6TIW - chains K and A of the 3 polymer chains in the assembly; structure by electron microscopy, 3.80 A resolution.

[Chain K]
Molecule: Kinesin-like protein KIF11
From: Homo sapiens
UniProt: P52732 (KIF11_HUMAN); numbering as in UniProt (aligned over 1-369)
Chain sequence (391 residues; numbered -21 to 369; the number before each row is that of its first residue; numbers below 1 keep their minus sign (Met-21 is residue -21)):
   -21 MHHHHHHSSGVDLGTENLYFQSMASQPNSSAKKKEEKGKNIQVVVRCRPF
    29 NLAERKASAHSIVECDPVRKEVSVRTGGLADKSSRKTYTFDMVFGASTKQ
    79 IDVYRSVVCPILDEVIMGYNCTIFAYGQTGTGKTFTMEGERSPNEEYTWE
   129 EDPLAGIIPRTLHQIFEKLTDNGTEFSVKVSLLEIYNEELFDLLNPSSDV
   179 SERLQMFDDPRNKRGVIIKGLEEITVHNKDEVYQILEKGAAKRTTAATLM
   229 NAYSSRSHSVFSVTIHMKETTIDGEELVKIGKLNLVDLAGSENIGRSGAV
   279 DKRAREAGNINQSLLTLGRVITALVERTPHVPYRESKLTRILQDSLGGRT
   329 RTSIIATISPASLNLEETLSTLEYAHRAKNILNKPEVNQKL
Disordered / not traced: -21 to 14, 118-133, 249-253
Differences from the reference sequence: initiating methionine (-21); expression tag (-20 to 0)
Ligand contacts: MZK (6-[4-(trifluoromethyl)phenyl]-3,4-dihydro-1H-quinolin-2-one): Tyr104, Gln106, Ser269, Leu292, Gly296, Ile299, Thr300, Glu345, Ser348, Glu351, Tyr352, Arg355
Swiss-Prot annotation at these positions:
  - binding site (ATP): Gly105 to Thr112
  - modified residue: Lys146 (N6-acetyllysine)
Reported in the primary citation:
  - mutagenesis - I299F (50%-60%), A356T (50%-60%): increased catalytic activity on 50 nM GSK-1

[Chain A]
Molecule: Tubulin alpha-1B chain
From: Sus scrofa
UniProt: Q2XVP4 (TBA1B_PIG); numbering as in UniProt (aligned over 1-438)
Chain sequence (438 residues; row label = number of the first residue in the row):
     1 MRECISIHVGQAGVQIGNACWELYCLEHGIQPDGQMPSDKTIGGGDDSFN
    51 TFFSETGAGKHVPRAVFVDLEPTVIDEVRTGTYRQLFHPEQLITGKEDAA
   101 NNYARGHYTIGKEIIDLVLDRIRKLADQCTGLQGFLVFHSFGGGTGSGFT
   151 SLLMERLSVDYGKKSKLEFSIYPAPQVSTAVVEPYNSILTTHTTLEHSDC
   201 AFMVDNEAIYDICRRNLDIERPTYTNLNRLISQIVSSITASLRFDGALNV
   251 DLTEFQTNLVPYPRIHFPLATYAPVISAEKAYHEQLSVAEITNACFEPAN
   301 QMVKCDPRHGKYMACCLLYRGDVVPKDVNAAIATIKTKRSIQFVDWCPTG
   351 FKVGINYQPPTVVPGGDLAKVQRAVCMLSNTTAIAEAWARLDHKFDLMYA
   401 KRAFVHWYVGEGMEEGEFSEAREDMAALEKDYEEVGVD
Metal / ion sites: Mg2+: Glu71 (together with phosphomethylphosphonic acid guanylate ester)
Ligand contacts: phosphomethylphosphonic acid guanylate ester (G2P): Gly10, Gln11, Ala12, Gln15, Asp69, Glu71, Asp98, Ala99, Ala100, Asn101, Ser140, Gly142, Gly143, Gly144, Thr145, Gly146, Ile171, Thr179, Glu183, Asn206, Tyr224, Asn228
Swiss-Prot annotation at these positions:
  - motif: Met1 to Cys4 (MREC motif)
  - active site: Glu254
  - binding site (GTP): Gly10, Gln11, Ala12, Gln15, Glu71, Ala99, Ser140, Gly143, Gly144, Thr145, Gly146, Thr179, Glu183, Asn206, Tyr224, Asn228, Leu252
  - binding site (Mg(2+)): Glu71
  - modified residue: Lys40 (N6,N6,N6-trimethyllysine), Ser48 (Phosphoserine), Ser232 (Phosphoserine), Tyr282 (3'-nitrotyrosine), Arg339 (Omega-N-methylarginine)
  - cross-link (Glycyl lysine isopeptide (Lys-Gly)): Lys326 (interchain with G-Cter in ubiquitin), Lys370 (interchain with G-Cter in ubiquitin)

[Chain K / chain A interface]
Pairs across the interface (24):
  Gly56(K) with Glu423(A)
  Leu57(K) with Glu423(A); Ala427(A), hydrophobic
  Asn271(K) with Tyr108(A); Glu411(A); Gly412(A); Met413(A)
  Ile272(K) with Gly410(A); Glu411(A); Gly412(A)
  Gly286(K) with Gly410(A)
  Asn289(K) with Val409(A)
  Gln290(K) with His406(A), hydrogen bond (side chain-backbone); Val409(A); Gly410(A)
  Leu293(K) with Val405(A), hydrophobic; His406(A); Val409(A), hydrophobic
  Arg297(K) with Arg402(A); Ala403(A); His406(A)
  Leu343(K) with Glu420(A)
  Glu344(K) with Glu414(A)
  Ser348(K) with Glu414(A)
Also at the interface, not in a pair above, chain K (15 interface residues in all): Gly273, Thr294, Leu347
Also at the interface, not in a pair above, chain A (20 interface residues in all): Phe404, Trp407, Glu415, Gly416, Ser419, Asp424

[In short]
The interface between chain K and chain A involves 15 residues on one side and 20 on the other; the contacts
include 1 hydrogen bond. Its one hydrogen-bonded contact is Gln290(K)-His406(A). Ligands of chain K: compound
MZK. From the paper: I299F and A356T of chain K increase catalytic activity on 50 nM GSK-1.
Here chain K is Kinesin-like protein KIF11 (Homo sapiens) and chain A is Tubulin alpha-1B chain (Sus scrofa).
Entry 6TIW (Human kinesin-5 motor domain in the GSK state bound to microtubules (Conformation 2)) was
determined by electron microscopy together with 6TA3 and 6TA4 from the same study.
